Entry 1ZVW (X-ray diffraction, 2.30 A resolution); this record covers chain A.

[Chain A]
Protein: Anthranilate phosphoribosyltransferase
Source organism: Mycobacterium tuberculosis
Notes: EC 2.4.2.18
Reference sequence: P66992 (TRPD_MYCTU); residues 1-370 here = UniProt positions 1-370
Chain sequence (378 residues; each row starts with the number of its first residue):
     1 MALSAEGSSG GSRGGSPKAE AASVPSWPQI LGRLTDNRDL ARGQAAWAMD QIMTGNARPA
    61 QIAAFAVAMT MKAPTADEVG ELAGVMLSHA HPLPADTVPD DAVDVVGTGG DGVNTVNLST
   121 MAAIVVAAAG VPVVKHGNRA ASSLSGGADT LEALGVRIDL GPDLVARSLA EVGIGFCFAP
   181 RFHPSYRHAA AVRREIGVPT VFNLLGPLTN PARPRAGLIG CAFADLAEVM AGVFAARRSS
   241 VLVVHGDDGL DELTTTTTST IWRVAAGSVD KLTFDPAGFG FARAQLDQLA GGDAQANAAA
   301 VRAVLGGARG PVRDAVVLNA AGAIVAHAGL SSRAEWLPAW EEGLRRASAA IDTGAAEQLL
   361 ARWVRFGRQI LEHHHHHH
Disordered / not traced: 1-24, 371-378
Sequence notes: modified residue (1, 49, 53, 69, 71, 86, 121, 230); cloning artifact (371-378)
Modified residues: Mse1 (selenomethionine); Mse49, Mse53, Mse69, Mse71, Mse86, Mse121, Mse230 (selenomethionine; parent Met)
Ion coordination: Mg2+ site 1: Ser119, Glu252 (together with 1-O-pyrophosphono-5-O-phosphono-ribose); Mg2+ site 2: Asp251, Glu252
Small-molecule neighbours:
  - benzamidine (BEN): Mse69, Thr70, Mse71, Lys72, Ala73, Pro74, Val201, Leu204, Phe223, Asp225, Leu226
  - 1-O-pyrophosphono-5-O-phosphono-ribose (PRP; 1-O-pyrophosphono-5-O-phosphono-alpha-D-ribofuranose): Val105, Val106, Gly107, Gly109, Gly110, Asp111, Asn117, Leu118, Ser119, Thr120, Lys135, Gly137, Asn138, Arg139, Ala140, Ala141, Ser142, Ser143, Gly146, Gly147, Glu252

[Overview]
Bound to chain A: 1-O-pyrophosphono-5-O-phosphono-ribose and benzamidine. Ser119 and Glu252 coordinate Mg2+
site 1. Asp251 and Glu252 form the Mg2+ site 2.
Chain A is Anthranilate phosphoribosyltransferase (Mycobacterium tuberculosis); the structure, The Crystal
Structure of TrpD (Rv2192c) from Mycobacterium tuberculosis in Complex with PRPP and Magnesium, was determined
by X-ray diffraction (same publication as 2BPQ).
